6CD0 - chains C and D of the 4 polymer chains in the assembly; structure by X-ray diffraction, 1.74 A resolution.

# Chain C
Name: Serine hydroxymethyltransferase
Source organism: Medicago truncatula
Notes: EC 2.1.2.1
Reference sequence: G7ILW0 (G7ILW0_MEDTR); numbering as in UniProt (aligned over 82-533)
Amino-acid sequence (455 residues; each row starts with the number of its first residue):
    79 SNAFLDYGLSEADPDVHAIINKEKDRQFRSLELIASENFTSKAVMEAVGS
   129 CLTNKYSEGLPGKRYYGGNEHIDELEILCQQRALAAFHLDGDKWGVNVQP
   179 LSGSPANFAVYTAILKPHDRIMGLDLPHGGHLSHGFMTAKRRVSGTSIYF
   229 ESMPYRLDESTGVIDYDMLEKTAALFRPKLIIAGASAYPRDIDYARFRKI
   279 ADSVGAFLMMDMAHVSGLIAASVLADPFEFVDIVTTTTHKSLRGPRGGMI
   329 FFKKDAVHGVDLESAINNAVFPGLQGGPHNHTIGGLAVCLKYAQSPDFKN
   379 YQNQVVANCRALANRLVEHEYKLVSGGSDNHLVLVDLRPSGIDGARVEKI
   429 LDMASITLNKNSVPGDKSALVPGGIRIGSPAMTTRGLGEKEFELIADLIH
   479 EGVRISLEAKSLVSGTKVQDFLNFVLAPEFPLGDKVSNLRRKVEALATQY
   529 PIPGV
Unresolved in the structure: 79-81
Sequence notes: expression tag (79-81)

# Chain D
Name: Serine hydroxymethyltransferase
Source organism: Medicago truncatula
Notes: EC 2.1.2.1
Reference sequence: G7ILW0 (G7ILW0_MEDTR); residues 82-533 here = UniProt positions 82-533
Amino-acid sequence (455 residues; each row starts with the number of its first residue):
    79 SNAFLDYGLSEADPDVHAIINKEKDRQFRSLELIASENFTSKAVMEAVGS
   129 CLTNKYSEGLPGKRYYGGNEHIDELEILCQQRALAAFHLDGDKWGVNVQP
   179 LSGSPANFAVYTAILKPHDRIMGLDLPHGGHLSHGFMTAKRRVSGTSIYF
   229 ESMPYRLDESTGVIDYDMLEKTAALFRPKLIIAGASAYPRDIDYARFRKI
   279 ADSVGAFLMMDMAHVSGLIAASVLADPFEFVDIVTTTTHKSLRGPRGGMI
   329 FFKKDAVHGVDLESAINNAVFPGLQGGPHNHTIGGLAVCLKYAQSPDFKN
   379 YQNQVVANCRALANRLVEHEYKLVSGGSDNHLVLVDLRPSGIDGARVEKI
   429 LDMASITLNKNSVPGDKSALVPGGIRIGSPAMTTRGLGEKEFELIADLIH
   479 EGVRISLEAKSLVSGTKVQDFLNFVLAPEFPLGDKVSNLRRKVEALATQY
   529 PIPGV
Unresolved in the structure: 79-81
Sequence notes: expression tag (79-81)
Modified positions: Lys318 ((2S)-2-amino-6-[[3-hydroxy-2-methyl-5-(phosphonooxymethyl)pyridin-4-yl]methylideneamino]hexanoic acid; LLP)
From the paper describing this entry:
  - binding site for acetate ion: Arg454
  - catalytic residues: Tyr144 (proposed by the authors, not directly observed)

# Chain C / chain D interface
Residue-residue contacts (192; chain C residue first):
  Phe82(C) - Thr462(D)
  Phe82(C) - Pro529(D)  hydrophobic
  Phe82(C) - Ile530(D)
  Phe82(C) - Pro531(D)
  Asp84(C) - Ser119(D)
  Asp84(C) - Lys120(D)  hydrogen bond (side chain-backbone)
  Asp84(C) - Pro531(D)
  Asp84(C) - Gly532(D)  hydrogen bond (side chain-backbone)
  Tyr85(C) - Lys120(D)
  Tyr85(C) - Ala121(D)
  Gly86(C) - Lys120(D)
  Gly86(C) - Glu124(D)
  Leu87(C) - Ala121(D)
  Leu87(C) - Glu124(D)  hydrogen bond (backbone-side chain)
  Leu87(C) - Val366(D)  hydrophobic
  Ala90(C) - Ala121(D)  hydrophobic
  Ala90(C) - Lys369(D)
  Asp91(C) - Arg160(D)  salt bridge
  Asp91(C) - Val366(D)
  Asp91(C) - Lys369(D)
  Val94(C) - Leu156(D)  hydrophobic
  Val94(C) - Arg160(D)
  Val94(C) - Ala365(D)  hydrophobic
  Val94(C) - Val366(D)  hydrophobic
  Ile97(C) - Glu152(D)
  Ile97(C) - Leu156(D)  hydrophobic
  Ile98(C) - Ser128(D)
  Ile98(C) - Cys129(D)
  Ile98(C) - Leu130(D)  hydrophobic
  Lys100(C) - Glu152(D)  salt bridge
  Glu101(C) - Lys133(D)
  Lys102(C) - Cys129(D)
  Gln105(C) - Cys129(D)  hydrogen bond (side chain-backbone)
  Gln105(C) - Asn132(D)
  Gln105(C) - Lys133(D)
  Ile112(C) - Tyr134(D)  hydrophobic
  Glu115(C) - Asn132(D)
  Glu115(C) - Tyr134(D)
  Asn116(C) - Asn132(D)
  Phe117(C) - Asn132(D)
  Thr118(C) - Thr131(D)
  Thr118(C) - Asn132(D)  hydrogen bond (backbone-side chain)
  Ser119(C) - Asp84(D)
  Lys120(C) - Asp84(D)  hydrogen bond (side chain-backbone)
  Lys120(C) - Gly86(D)
  Ala121(C) - Tyr85(D)
  Ala121(C) - Leu87(D)
  Ala121(C) - Ala90(D)  hydrophobic
  Met123(C) - Gly127(D)
  Met123(C) - Ser128(D)
  Met123(C) - Cys129(D)
  Met123(C) - Thr131(D)
  Met123(C) - Asn132(D)
  Glu124(C) - Gly86(D)
  Glu124(C) - Leu87(D)  hydrogen bond (side chain-backbone)
  Val126(C) - Val126(D)  hydrophobic
  Gly127(C) - Met123(D)
  Gly127(C) - Gly127(D)
  Gly127(C) - Val533(D)
  Ser128(C) - Ile98(D)
  Ser128(C) - Met123(D)
  Cys129(C) - Lys102(D)
  Cys129(C) - Gln105(D)  hydrogen bond (backbone-side chain)
  Cys129(C) - Met123(D)  hydrophobic
  Leu130(C) - Ile98(D)  hydrophobic
  Thr131(C) - Thr118(D)
  Thr131(C) - Arg324(D)  hydrogen bond (backbone-side chain)
  Asn132(C) - Gln105(D)  hydrogen bond
  Asn132(C) - Glu115(D)
  Asn132(C) - Asn116(D)
  Asn132(C) - Phe117(D)
  Asn132(C) - Thr118(D)  hydrogen bond (side chain-backbone)
  Asn132(C) - Met123(D)
  Lys133(C) - Glu101(D)
  Lys133(C) - Arg104(D)
  Lys133(C) - Gln105(D)
  Lys133(C) - Glu110(D)  salt bridge
  Lys133(C) - Ile112(D)
  Lys133(C) - Glu115(D)  salt bridge
  Lys133(C) - Arg324(D)
  Tyr134(C) - Ile112(D)  hydrophobic
  Tyr134(C) - Ser114(D)
  Tyr134(C) - Glu115(D)  hydrogen bond (backbone-side chain)
  Tyr134(C) - His317(D)  hydrogen bond
  Tyr134(C) - Lys318(D)
  Tyr134(C) - Arg324(D)
  Tyr134(C) - Asn437(D)
  Leu138(C) - His209(D)
  Leu138(C) - Leu210(D)  hydrophobic
  Pro139(C) - Leu204(D)  hydrophobic
  Tyr143(C) - Leu204(D)  hydrophobic
  Tyr143(C) - Pro205(D)
  Tyr143(C) - Phe214(D)  hydrophobic
  Tyr143(C) - Asn437(D)  hydrogen bond (backbone-side chain)
  Tyr143(C) - Ser440(D)  hydrogen bond
  Tyr143(C) - Ala447(D)
  Tyr144(C) - Ile112(D)  hydrophobic
  Tyr144(C) - Ser114(D)
  Tyr144(C) - Asn437(D)
  Tyr144(C) - Lys438(D)  hydrogen bond (side chain-backbone)
  Tyr144(C) - Ala447(D)
  Tyr144(C) - Leu448(D)
  Tyr144(C) - Pro450(D)  hydrophobic
  Tyr144(C) - Arg454(D)  hydrogen bond
  Gly145(C) - Ile112(D)
  Gly145(C) - Asp430(D)
  Gly145(C) - Leu436(D)
  Gly146(C) - Arg104(D)  hydrogen bond (backbone-side chain)
  Gly146(C) - Asp430(D)  hydrogen bond (backbone-side chain)
  Asn147(C) - Gln497(D)  hydrogen bond
  His149(C) - Ile97(D)
  His149(C) - Lys100(D)
  His149(C) - Glu101(D)
  His149(C) - Arg104(D)
  Ile150(C) - Glu101(D)
  Glu152(C) - Ile97(D)
  Glu152(C) - Lys100(D)  salt bridge
  Leu156(C) - Ile97(D)  hydrophobic
  Arg160(C) - Asp91(D)  salt bridge
  Arg160(C) - Val94(D)
  Leu179(C) - Leu179(D)  hydrophobic
  Leu179(C) - Ser180(D)
  Leu179(C) - His357(D)
  Ser180(C) - Leu179(D)
  Ser182(C) - Leu138(D)
  Ser182(C) - Leu352(D)
  Ser182(C) - Gly354(D)
  Phe186(C) - Tyr227(D)  hydrophobic
  Thr190(C) - Ile226(D)
  Thr190(C) - Tyr227(D)  hydrogen bond
  Pro195(C) - Ile226(D)  hydrophobic
  Pro195(C) - Tyr227(D)  hydrophobic
  His196(C) - His196(D)  hydrogen bond
  Leu204(C) - Pro139(D)  hydrophobic
  Leu204(C) - Tyr143(D)  hydrophobic
  Pro205(C) - Tyr143(D)
  Leu210(C) - Pro139(D)
  Leu210(C) - Pro350(D)
  Phe214(C) - Tyr143(D)  hydrophobic
  Arg219(C) - Arg142(D)
  Val221(C) - Pro350(D)  hydrophobic
  Val221(C) - Gly351(D)
  Ser222(C) - Gly351(D)
  Gly223(C) - Gly351(D)  hydrogen bond (backbone-backbone)
  Ile226(C) - Thr190(D)
  Ile226(C) - Pro195(D)  hydrophobic
  Tyr227(C) - Phe186(D)  hydrophobic
  Tyr227(C) - Thr190(D)  hydrogen bond
  Tyr227(C) - Pro195(D)  hydrophobic
  Tyr227(C) - Tyr227(D)  hydrophobic
  Tyr227(C) - Phe228(D)
  Phe228(C) - Tyr227(D)
  Arg324(C) - Thr131(D)  hydrogen bond (side chain-backbone)
  Arg324(C) - Lys133(D)  hydrogen bond (side chain-backbone)
  Arg324(C) - Pro356(D)
  Arg324(C) - His357(D)
  Arg324(C) - His359(D)
  Pro350(C) - Leu210(D)
  Pro350(C) - Val221(D)  hydrophobic
  Gly351(C) - Val221(D)
  Gly351(C) - Ser222(D)
  Gly351(C) - Gly223(D)  hydrogen bond (backbone-backbone)
  Leu352(C) - Ser182(D)
  Gln353(C) - Ser182(D)
  Gly354(C) - Ser182(D)
  Gly354(C) - Lys318(D)
  Gly355(C) - Lys318(D)
  Pro356(C) - Arg324(D)
  His357(C) - Leu179(D)
  His357(C) - Ser180(D)  hydrogen bond
  His357(C) - Arg324(D)
  His359(C) - Arg324(D)
  Ala365(C) - Val94(D)  hydrophobic
  Val366(C) - Leu87(D)  hydrophobic
  Val366(C) - Asp91(D)
  Val366(C) - Val94(D)  hydrophobic
  Lys369(C) - Ala90(D)
  Lys369(C) - Asp91(D)
  Asn437(C) - Tyr134(D)  hydrogen bond
  Lys438(C) - Tyr144(D)  hydrogen bond (backbone-side chain)
  Ser440(C) - Tyr143(D)  hydrogen bond
  Ala447(C) - Tyr143(D)
  Ala447(C) - Tyr144(D)
  Leu448(C) - Tyr144(D)
  Leu448(C) - Gly145(D)
  Pro450(C) - Tyr144(D)  hydrophobic
  Gln497(C) - Asn147(D)  hydrogen bond
  Pro529(C) - Phe82(D)  hydrophobic
  Pro531(C) - Phe82(D)  hydrophobic
  Pro531(C) - Asp84(D)
  Gly532(C) - Asp84(D)  hydrogen bond (backbone-side chain)
  Val533(C) - Gly127(D)
Also at the interface, not in a pair above, chain C (100 interface residues in all): Asp93, Glu110, Ser114, Ala125, Glu136, Arg142, Leu153, Pro183, Asn346, Gly362, Asn439, Thr462, Leu500
Also at the interface, not in a pair above, chain D (106 interface residues in all): Asp93, Ala125, Leu153, Pro183, Arg219, Gly325, Asn346, Gln353, Gly362, Thr435, Asn439, Arg463, Leu500

# Overview
Chain C and chain D form an interface of 100 and 106 residues respectively, with 33 hydrogen bonds and 6 salt
bridges. Polar pairs include Asp91(C)-Arg160(D), Lys100(C)-Glu152(D) and Lys133(C)-Glu110(D). The paper
reports the catalytic residue Tyr144(D); a binding site for acetate ion at Arg454(D).
Chain C is Serine hydroxymethyltransferase and chain D is Serine hydroxymethyltransferase, both from Medicago
truncatula; the structure, Crystal structure of Medicago truncatula serine hydroxymethyltransferase 3
(MtSHMT3), PLP-internal aldimine and apo form, was determined by X-ray diffraction (same publication as 6CCZ
and 6CD1).
